4O88 - chains A and B; structure by X-ray diffraction, 2.90 A resolution.

# Chain A (and B)
Molecule: N-tagged Nuclease
Source organism: Millerozyma acaciae
Notes: chain B of this document is another copy of the same molecule, construct and numbering; everything in this record applies to it too
UniProt: Q707V3 (Q707V3_9ASCO); residues 3-319 here correspond to UniProt positions 15-331 (UniProt number = residue number + 12)
Sequence (325 residues; each row starts with the number of its first residue):
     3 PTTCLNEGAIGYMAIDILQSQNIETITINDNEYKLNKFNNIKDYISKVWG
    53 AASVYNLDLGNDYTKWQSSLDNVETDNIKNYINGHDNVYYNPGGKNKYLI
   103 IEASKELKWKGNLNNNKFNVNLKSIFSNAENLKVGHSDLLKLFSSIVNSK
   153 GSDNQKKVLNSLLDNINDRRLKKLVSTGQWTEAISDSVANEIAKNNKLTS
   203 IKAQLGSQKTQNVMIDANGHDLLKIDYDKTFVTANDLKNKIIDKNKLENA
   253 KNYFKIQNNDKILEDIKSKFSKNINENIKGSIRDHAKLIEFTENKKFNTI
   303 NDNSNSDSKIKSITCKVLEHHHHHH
Unresolved in the structure: 319-327 (chain B: 308-309, 319-327)
Construct notes: expression tag (320-327)
What the authors report for this chain:
  - binding site for chloride ion: P3, T4, T5, R172
  - contacts within the chain: T5-R172 (hydrogen bond), E9-R172 (hydrogen bond), Y83-K175 (cation-pi contact)
  - binding site for sulfate ion: L124, K125, H138
  - mutagenesis - R172A, K175A, H287A: abolished catalytic activity
  - mutagenesis - S283A: decreased catalytic activity
  - catalytic residues: E9, H138, R172, H287 (proposed by the authors, not directly observed)

# Chain A / chain B interface
Contacting residue pairs - 1 pairs, chain A then chain B:
  R285(A) - N279(B)
Other interface residues (no listed pair), chain A (3 interface residues in all): E278, N279
Other interface residues (no listed pair), chain B (3 interface residues in all): E278, R285

# In short
The chain A/chain B interface involves 3 residues from each chain. From the paper: catalytic residues E9(A),
H138(A) and R172(A) among others; R172A, K175A and H287A of chain A abolish catalytic activity.
Chain A and chain B are both N-tagged Nuclease (Millerozyma acaciae); the structure, Crystal structure of a
C-tagged Nuclease, was determined by X-ray diffraction, deposited together with 4O87.
